PDB entry 7QW5 | X-ray diffraction, 2.30 A resolution | chains A and Z of the 3 polymer chains in the assembly

Chain A:
Protein: Modification methylase BseCI
Source organism: Geobacillus stearothermophilus
Notes: EC 2.1.1.72
UniProt: P43423 (MTC1_GEOSE); residue numbers follow UniProt; this construct covers 1-579
Sequence (585 residues; row label = number of the first residue in the row):
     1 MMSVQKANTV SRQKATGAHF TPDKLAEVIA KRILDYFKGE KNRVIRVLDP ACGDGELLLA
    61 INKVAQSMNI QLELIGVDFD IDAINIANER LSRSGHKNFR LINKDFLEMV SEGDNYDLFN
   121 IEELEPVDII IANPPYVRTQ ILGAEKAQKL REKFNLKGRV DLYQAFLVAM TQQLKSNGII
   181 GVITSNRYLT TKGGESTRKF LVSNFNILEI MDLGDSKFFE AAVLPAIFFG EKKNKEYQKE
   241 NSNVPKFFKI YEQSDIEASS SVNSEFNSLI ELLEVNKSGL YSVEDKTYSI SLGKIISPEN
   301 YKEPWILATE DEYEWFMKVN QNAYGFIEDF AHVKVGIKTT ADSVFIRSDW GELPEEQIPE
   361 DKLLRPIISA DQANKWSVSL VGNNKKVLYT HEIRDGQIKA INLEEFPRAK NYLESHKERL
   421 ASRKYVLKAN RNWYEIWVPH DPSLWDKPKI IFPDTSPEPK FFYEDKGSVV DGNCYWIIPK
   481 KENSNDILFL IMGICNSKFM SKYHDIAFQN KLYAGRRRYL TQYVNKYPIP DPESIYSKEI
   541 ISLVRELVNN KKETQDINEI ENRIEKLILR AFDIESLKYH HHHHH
Disordered / not traced: 1-9, 110-123, 237-241, 380-381, 551-552, 577-585
Construct notes: conflict Glu195 (Gly in P43423); expression tag (580-585)
Small-molecule neighbours: S-adenosylhomocysteine (SAH): Thr16, Gly17, Ala18, His19, Phe20, Thr21, Asp49, Pro50, Ala51, Cys52, Gly53, Glu56, Leu57, Val77, Asp78, Phe79, Asp80, Ala83, Lys104, Asp105, Phe106, Asn133, Pro134, Pro135, Leu162, Phe166

Chain Z:
Molecule: Unmethylated DNA duplex
Sequence (10 nucleotides; row label = number of the first residue in the row):
     1 CGATCGATGC

Interface between chain A and chain Z:
Residue-residue contacts (46; chain A residue first):
  Lys14(A) with DA7(Z), salt bridge to the phosphate; DT8(Z), salt bridge to the phosphate; DG9(Z), salt bridge to the phosphate
  Gly17(A) with DA7(Z), hydrogen bond to the base
  His19(A) with DA7(Z), sugar contact
  Asn133(A) with DA7(Z), hydrogen bond to the base
  Pro134(A) with DA7(Z), hydrogen bond to the base
  Pro135(A) with DA7(Z), base contact
  Tyr136(A) with DA7(Z), stacking on the base
  Arg138(A) with DC5(Z), hydrogen bond to the base; DG6(Z), hydrogen bond to the base; DA7(Z), phosphate contact
  Arg159(A) with DG2(Z), base contact; DA3(Z), base contact; DT4(Z), hydrogen bond to the base
  Arg187(A) with DG6(Z), salt bridge to the phosphate
  Thr191(A) with DC5(Z), phosphate contact
  Lys192(A) with DC5(Z), hydrogen bond to the phosphate
  Gly193(A) with DC5(Z), hydrogen bond to the phosphate
  Phe219(A) with DA7(Z), base contact
  Ala221(A) with DA7(Z), sugar contact; DT8(Z), phosphate contact
  Ala222(A) with DT8(Z), hydrogen bond to the phosphate; DG9(Z), base contact
  Val223(A) with DA7(Z), sugar contact; DT8(Z), base contact
  Leu224(A) with DT8(Z), base contact
  Val333(A) with DA3(Z), phosphate contact
  Lys334(A) with DA3(Z), phosphate contact
  Val335(A) with DA3(Z), hydrogen bond to the phosphate; DT4(Z), base contact
  Lys338(A) with DT4(Z), base contact
  Trp437(A) with DG2(Z), base contact
  Val438(A) with DG2(Z), base contact; DA3(Z), base contact
  His440(A) with DG2(Z), sugar contact; DA3(Z), phosphate contact
  Tyr475(A) with DT4(Z), hydrogen bond to the phosphate
  Leu512(A) with DT8(Z), base contact
  Tyr513(A) with DT8(Z), hydrogen bond to the base
  Arg518(A) with DG6(Z), hydrogen bond to the base
  Leu520(A) with DT4(Z), phosphate contact
  Thr521(A) with DA3(Z), phosphate contact; DT4(Z), hydrogen bond to the phosphate
  Gln522(A) with DT4(Z), hydrogen bond to the phosphate; DC5(Z), hydrogen bond to the phosphate
Also at the interface, not in a pair above, chain A (34 interface residues in all): Gln140, Ser185

Summary:
34 residues of chain A face 8 of chain Z across their interface, with 16 hydrogen bonds, 4 salt bridges and 1
aromatic stacking contact. Polar pairs include Gly17(A)-DA7(Z), Asn133(A)-DA7(Z) and Pro134(A)-DA7(Z). Ligands
of chain A: S-adenosylhomocysteine.
Here chain A is Modification methylase BseCI (Geobacillus stearothermophilus) and chain Z is Unmethylated DNA
duplex. Entry 7QW5 (Adenine-specific DNA methyltransferase M.BseCI complexed with AdoHcy and cognate
unmethylated DNA duplex) was determined by X-ray diffraction.
